PDB entry 4CSV | X-ray diffraction, 2.05 A resolution | chain A

== Chain A ==
Name: Src-abl tyrosine kinase ancestor
Organism: Synthetic construct
Notes: EC 2.7.10.2; fragment: kinase domain
Amino-acid sequence (275 residues; each row starts with the number of its first residue; numbers below 1 keep their minus sign (Gly-4 is residue -4)):
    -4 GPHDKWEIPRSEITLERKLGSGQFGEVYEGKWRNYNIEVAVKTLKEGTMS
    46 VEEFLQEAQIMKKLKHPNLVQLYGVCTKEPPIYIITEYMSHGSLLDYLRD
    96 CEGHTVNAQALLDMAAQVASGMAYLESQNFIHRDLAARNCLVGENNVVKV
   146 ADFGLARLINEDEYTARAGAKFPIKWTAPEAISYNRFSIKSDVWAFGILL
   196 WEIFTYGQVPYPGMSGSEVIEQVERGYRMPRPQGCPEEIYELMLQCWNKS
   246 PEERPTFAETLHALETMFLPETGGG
Disordered / not traced: -4 to -1, 97-100, 150-166, 265-270
Ligand contacts: sti-571 (STI; 4-(4-methyl-piperazin-1-ylmethyl)-N-[4-methyl-3-(4-pyridin-3-yl-pyrimidin-2-ylamino)-phenyl]-benzamide): Leu14, Val22, Ala35, Val36, Lys37, Glu52, Ile55, Met56, Leu59, Val65, Ile79, Thr81, Glu82, Tyr83, Met84, Gly87, Phe125, Ile126, His127, Arg128, Leu136, Ala146, Asp147, Phe148

== Summary ==
Ligands of chain A: sti-571.
Chain A is Src-abl tyrosine kinase ancestor (Synthetic construct); the structure, Tyrosine kinase AS - a
common ancestor of Src and Abl bound to Gleevec, was determined by X-ray diffraction together with 4UEU from
the same study.
